7XFL - chains E and J of the 10 polymer chains in the assembly; structure by electron microscopy, 2.80 A resolution.

[Chain E]
Protein: Histone H3.2
Organism: Xenopus laevis
Reference sequence: P84233 (H32_XENLA); residues 0-135 here correspond to UniProt positions 1-136 (UniProt number = residue number + 1)
Amino-acid sequence (136 residues; numbered 0 to 135; the number before each row is that of its first residue; numbering starts at 0):
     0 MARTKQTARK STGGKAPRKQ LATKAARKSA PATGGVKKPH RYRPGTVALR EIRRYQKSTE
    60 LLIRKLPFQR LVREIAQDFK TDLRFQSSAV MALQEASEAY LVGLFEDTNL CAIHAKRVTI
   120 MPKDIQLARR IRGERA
Unresolved in the structure: 0-38, 135
Curated features (UniProtKB/Swiss-Prot):
  - modified residue: Arg2 (Asymmetric dimethylarginine), Thr3 (Phosphothreonine), Lys4 (Allysine), Gln5 (5-glutamyl dopamine), Thr6 (Phosphothreonine), Arg8 (Citrulline), Lys9 (N6,N6,N6-trimethyllysine), Ser10 (ADP-ribosylserine), Thr11 (Phosphothreonine), Lys14 (N6-(2-hydroxyisobutyryl)lysine), Arg17 (Asymmetric dimethylarginine), Lys18 (N6-(2-hydroxyisobutyryl)lysine), Lys23 (N6-(2-hydroxyisobutyryl)lysine), Arg26 (Citrulline), Lys27 (N6,N6,N6-trimethyllysine), Ser28 (ADP-ribosylserine), Lys36 (N6,N6,N6-trimethyllysine), Lys37 (N6-methyllysine), Tyr41 (Phosphotyrosine), Lys56 (N6,N6,N6-trimethyllysine) and 8 more in UniProt
  - lipidation: Cys110 (S-palmitoyl cysteine)

[Chain J]
Molecule: 152-nt DNA strand
Organism: Xenopus laevis
Sequence (152 nucleotides; each row starts with the number of its first residue; numbers below 1 keep their minus sign (DC-74 is residue -74)):
   -74 CCTGGAGAAT CCCGGTGCCG AGGCCGCTCA ATTGGTCGTA GACAGCTCTA GCACCGCTTA
   -14 AACGCACGTA CGCGCTGTCC CCCGCGTTTT AACCGCCAAG GGGATTACTC CCTAGTCTCC
    46 AGGCACGCGT CAGATATATA CATCCTGTGC AT
Unresolved in the structure: -74 to -73, 62-77

[Chain E / chain J interface]
Residue-residue contacts (19):
  Arg40(E) - DA-9(J)  base contact
  Arg40(E) - DC-8(J)  base contact
  Arg42(E) - DA-5(J)  salt bridge to the phosphate
  Pro43(E) - DA-5(J)  sugar contact
  Arg63(E) - DA-14(J)  phosphate contact
  Arg63(E) - DA-13(J)  salt bridge to the phosphate
  Arg72(E) - DC-23(J)  salt bridge to the phosphate
  Arg83(E) - DC-23(J)  phosphate contact
  Phe84(E) - DG-24(J)  sugar contact
  Phe84(E) - DC-23(J)  hydrogen bond to the phosphate
  Gln85(E) - DG-24(J)  phosphate contact
  Ser86(E) - DG-24(J)  phosphate contact
  Arg116(E) - DG-3(J)  phosphate contact
  Arg116(E) - DC-2(J)  phosphate contact
  Val117(E) - DG-3(J)  hydrogen bond to the phosphate
  Thr118(E) - DC-4(J)  phosphate contact
  Thr118(E) - DG-3(J)  hydrogen bond to the phosphate
  Met120(E) - DG-3(J)  phosphate contact
  Met120(E) - DC-2(J)  phosphate contact
Also at the interface, not in a pair above, chain E (15 interface residues in all): Leu82, Lys115

[Overview]
Chain E and chain J form an interface of 15 and 10 residues respectively, with 3 hydrogen bonds and 3 salt
bridges. Among the polar pairs are Phe84(E)-DC-23(J), Val117(E)-DG-3(J) and Thr118(E)-DG-3(J).
Chain E is Histone H3.2 and chain J is a 152-nt DNA strand, both from Xenopus laevis; the structure, Structure
of nucleosome-AAG complex (A-53I, free state), was determined by electron microscopy, deposited together with
7XFC, 7XFH, 7XFI, 7XFJ, 7XFM and 7XFN.
